PDB entry 1AY7 | X-ray diffraction, 1.70 A resolution | chains A and B

[Chain A]
Name: Guanyl-specific ribonuclease sa
From: Streptomyces aureofaciens
Notes: EC 3.1.27.3
UniProtKB: P05798 (RNSA_STRAU); numbering as in UniProt (aligned over 1-96)
Amino-acid sequence (96 residues; row label = number of the first residue in the row):
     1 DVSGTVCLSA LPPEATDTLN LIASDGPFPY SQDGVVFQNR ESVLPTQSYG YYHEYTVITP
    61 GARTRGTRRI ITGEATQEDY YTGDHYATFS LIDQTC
Cystine bridges: Cys7-Cys96
Sequence notes: conflict Thr72 (Cys in P05798)
UniProt features mapped onto this chain:
  - active site: Glu54 (Proton acceptor), His85 (Proton donor)

[Chain B]
Name: Barstar
From: Bacillus amyloliquefaciens
UniProtKB: P11540 (BARS_BACAM); residues 1-89 here = UniProt positions 1-89
Amino-acid sequence (89 residues; each row starts with the number of its first residue):
     1 KKAVINGEQI RSISDLHQTL KKELALPEYY GENLDALWDC LTGWVEYPLV LEWRQFEQSK
    61 QLTENGAESV LQVFREAKAE GCDITIILS

[Interface between chain A and chain B]
Pairs across the interface (31; chain A residue first):
  Gln32(A) - Asp39(B)  hydrogen bond
  Gln32(A) - Thr42(B)  hydrogen bond
  Gln32(A) - Gly43(B)
  Phe37(A) - Asp35(B)
  Gln38(A) - Glu76(B)  hydrogen bond
  Asn39(A) - Asp35(B)
  Arg40(A) - Leu34(B)
  Arg40(A) - Asp35(B)  hydrogen bond (backbone-side chain)
  Arg40(A) - Trp38(B)
  Arg40(A) - Glu76(B)  salt bridge
  Glu41(A) - Asn33(B)
  Glu41(A) - Leu34(B)  hydrogen bond (side chain-backbone)
  Glu41(A) - Asp35(B)  hydrogen bond (backbone-side chain)
  Thr64(A) - Tyr29(B)  hydrogen bond
  Thr64(A) - Trp44(B)
  Arg65(A) - Asp39(B)  salt bridge
  Gly66(A) - Tyr29(B)  hydrogen bond (backbone-side chain)
  Thr67(A) - Tyr29(B)
  Arg69(A) - Asp39(B)  salt bridge
  His85(A) - Tyr29(B)
  His85(A) - Tyr30(B)
  His85(A) - Gly31(B)  hydrogen bond (side chain-backbone)
  His85(A) - Asn33(B)  hydrogen bond (backbone-side chain)
  His85(A) - Ala36(B)
  His85(A) - Asp39(B)  salt bridge
  His85(A) - Cys40(B)
  Tyr86(A) - Asn33(B)
  Tyr86(A) - Asp35(B)
  Tyr86(A) - Ala36(B)
  Tyr86(A) - Asp39(B)
  Ala87(A) - Asn33(B)
Other interface residues (no listed pair), chain A (15 interface residues in all): Asp84
Other interface residues (no listed pair), chain B (15 interface residues in all): Val73

[Overview]
Chain A and chain B each contribute 15 residues to their interface, with 10 hydrogen bonds and 4 salt bridges.
Polar pairs include Arg40(A)-Glu76(B), Arg65(A)-Asp39(B) and Arg69(A)-Asp39(B). Curated annotation (UniProt)
lists active-site residues Glu54(A) and His85(A) on chain A.
Chain A is Guanyl-specific ribonuclease sa (Streptomyces aureofaciens) and chain B is Barstar (Bacillus
amyloliquefaciens); the structure, Ribonuclease sa complex with barstar, was determined by X-ray diffraction.
